Entry 7DNH (electron microscopy, 3.64 A resolution); this record covers chains A and H of the 7 polymer chains in the assembly.

Chain A:
Molecule: Major capsid protein L1
Organism: Human papillomavirus type 58
UniProt: P26535 (VL1_HPV58); residues -25 to 498 here correspond to UniProt positions 1-524 (UniProt number = residue number + 26)
Sequence (524 residues; row label = number of the first residue in the row; numbers below 1 keep their minus sign (Met-25 is residue -25)):
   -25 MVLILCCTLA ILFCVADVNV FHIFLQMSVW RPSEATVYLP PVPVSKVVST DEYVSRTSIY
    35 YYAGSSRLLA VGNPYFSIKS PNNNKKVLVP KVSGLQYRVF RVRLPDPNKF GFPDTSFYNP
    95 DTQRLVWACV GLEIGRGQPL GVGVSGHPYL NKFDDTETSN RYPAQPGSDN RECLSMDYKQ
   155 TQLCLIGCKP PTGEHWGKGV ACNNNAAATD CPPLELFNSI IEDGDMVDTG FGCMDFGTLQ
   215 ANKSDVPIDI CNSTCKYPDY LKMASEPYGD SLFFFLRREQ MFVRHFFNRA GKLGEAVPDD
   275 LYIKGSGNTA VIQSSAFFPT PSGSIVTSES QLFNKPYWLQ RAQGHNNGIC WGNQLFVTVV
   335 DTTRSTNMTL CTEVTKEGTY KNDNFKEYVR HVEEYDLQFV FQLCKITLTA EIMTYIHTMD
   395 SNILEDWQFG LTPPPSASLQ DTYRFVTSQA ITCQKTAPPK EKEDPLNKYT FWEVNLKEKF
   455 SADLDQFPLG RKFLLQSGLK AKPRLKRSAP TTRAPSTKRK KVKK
Unresolved in the structure: -25 to 10, 474-498

Chain H:
Molecule: The heavy chain of 2H3 Fab fragment
Organism: Mus musculus
Notes: antibody fragment or engineered binder
Sequence (215 residues; row label = number of the first residue in the row):
     1 QVQLLQSGAE LVRPGSSVKI SCKASGYVFT SYWMHWVKQR PGQGLEWIGQ IYPGDGGTHY
    61 NGNFRDKATL TADKSSSTAY MHLSSLTSED SAVYFCARKI YDGYGFSYWG QGTLVTVSAK
   121 TTPPSVYPLA PGSAAQTNSM VTLGCLVKGY FPEPVTVTWN SGSLSSGVHT FPAVLQSDLY
   181 TLSSSVTVPS SPRPSETVTC NVAHPASSTK VDKKI
Cystine bridges: Cys22-Cys96, Cys145-Cys200

How chain A and chain H interact:
Residue-residue contacts - 14 pairs, chain A then chain H:
  Pro55(A) with Tyr27(H); Val28(H), hydrophobic
  Thr346(A) with Tyr101(H)
  Glu347(A) with Asp102(H); Tyr104(H)
  Val348(A) with Asp102(H); Gly103(H)
  Asp357(A) with Trp33(H); Gln50(H); His59(H), salt bridge
  Lys360(A) with Ser31(H), hydrogen bond (side chain-backbone); Tyr52(H); Tyr101(H), hydrogen bond (side chain-backbone)
  Tyr362(A) with Tyr101(H), hydrogen bond
Other interface residues (no listed pair), chain A (10 interface residues in all): Lys53, Asn56, Glu361
Other interface residues (no listed pair), chain H (14 interface residues in all): Gln1, Gly26, Tyr32
Interface features reported in the paper:
  - pairs named by the authors: Asp357(A)-Gln50(H), Asp357(A)-His59(H), Lys360(A)-Ser31(H), Lys360(A)-Tyr101(H)
  - epitope / paratope residues, chain A: Asp357(A), Lys360(A)

Overview:
10 residues of chain A face 14 of chain H across their interface, with 3 hydrogen bonds and 1 salt bridge.
Polar pairs include Asp357(A)-His59(H), Lys360(A)-Ser31(H) and Lys360(A)-Tyr101(H). The paper describes
contacts between Asp357(A) and Gln50(H), Asp357(A) and His59(H) and Lys360(A) and Ser31(H) among others. From
the paper: epitope/paratope residues Asp357(A) and Lys360(A).
Here chain A is Major capsid protein L1 (Human papillomavirus type 58) and chain H is the heavy chain of 2H3
Fab fragment (Mus musculus). Entry 7DNH (2-fold subparticles refinement of human papillomavirus type 58
pseudovirus in complexed with the Fab fragment of ...) was determined by electron microscopy together with
7DNK and 7DNL from the same study.
